Entry 8GBR (electron microscopy, 3.40 A resolution); this record covers chains A and B of the 5 polymer chains in the assembly.

== Chain A (and B) ==
Protein: Transthyretin
From: Homo sapiens
Notes: chain B of this document is another copy of the same molecule, construct and numbering; everything in this record applies to it too
UniProt: P02766 (TTHY_HUMAN); residues -19 to 127 here correspond to UniProt positions 1-147 (UniProt number = residue number + 20)
Sequence (147 residues; row label = number of the first residue in the row; numbers below 1 keep their minus sign (Met-19 is residue -19)):
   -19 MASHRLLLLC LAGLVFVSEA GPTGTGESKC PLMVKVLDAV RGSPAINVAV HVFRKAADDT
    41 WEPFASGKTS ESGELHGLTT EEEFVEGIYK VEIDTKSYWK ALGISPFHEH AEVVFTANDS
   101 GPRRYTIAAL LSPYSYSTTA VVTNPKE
Disordered / not traced: -19 to 10, 36-56, 125-127
Curated features (UniProtKB/Swiss-Prot):
  - binding site (L-thyroxine): Lys15, Glu54, Ser117
  - modified residue: Cys10 (Sulfocysteine), Glu42 (4-carboxyglutamate), Ser52 (Phosphoserine)
  - glycosylation: Asn98 (N-linked (GlcNAc...) asparagine)
From the paper describing this entry:
  - conformationally variable residues (side-chain flip): His31

== Chain A / chain B interface ==
Residue-residue contacts - 203 pairs, chain A then chain B:
  Pro11(A) - Leu12(B)  hydrogen bond (backbone-backbone)
  Leu12(A) - Leu12(B)
  Met13(A) - Leu12(B)  hydrogen bond (backbone-backbone)
  Met13(A) - Met13(B)
  Met13(A) - Val14(B)  hydrogen bond (backbone-backbone)
  Val14(A) - Val14(B)
  Lys15(A) - Val14(B)  hydrogen bond (backbone-backbone)
  Lys15(A) - Lys15(B)
  Lys15(A) - Val16(B)  hydrogen bond (backbone-backbone)
  Val16(A) - Val16(B)
  Leu17(A) - Val16(B)  hydrogen bond (backbone-backbone)
  Leu17(A) - Leu17(B)  hydrogen bond (backbone-backbone)
  Asp18(A) - Leu17(B)
  Asp18(A) - Asp18(B)  hydrogen bond (backbone-backbone)
  Ala19(A) - Asp18(B)  hydrogen bond (backbone-backbone)
  Ala19(A) - Ala19(B)
  Ala19(A) - Val20(B)  hydrogen bond (backbone-backbone)
  Val20(A) - Val20(B)
  Arg21(A) - Val20(B)  hydrogen bond (backbone-backbone)
  Arg21(A) - Arg21(B)
  Gly22(A) - Arg21(B)
  Gly22(A) - Gly22(B)
  Ser23(A) - Ser23(B)  hydrogen bond (backbone-side chain)
  Pro24(A) - Pro24(B)
  Ala25(A) - Pro24(B)  hydrogen bond (backbone-backbone)
  Ala25(A) - Ala25(B)
  Ala25(A) - Ile26(B)  hydrogen bond (backbone-backbone)
  Ile26(A) - Ile26(B)
  Asn27(A) - Ile26(B)  hydrogen bond (backbone-backbone)
  Asn27(A) - Asn27(B)  hydrogen bond
  Asn27(A) - Val28(B)  hydrogen bond (backbone-backbone)
  Asn27(A) - Tyr69(B)  hydrogen bond (backbone-side chain)
  Val28(A) - Val28(B)
  Ala29(A) - Val28(B)  hydrogen bond (backbone-backbone)
  Ala29(A) - Ala29(B)
  Ala29(A) - Val30(B)  hydrogen bond (backbone-backbone)
  Val30(A) - Val30(B)
  His31(A) - Val30(B)  hydrogen bond (backbone-backbone)
  His31(A) - His31(B)
  His31(A) - Val32(B)  hydrogen bond (backbone-backbone)
  Val32(A) - Val32(B)
  Phe33(A) - Val32(B)  hydrogen bond (backbone-backbone)
  Phe33(A) - Phe33(B)
  Phe33(A) - Arg34(B)  hydrogen bond (backbone-backbone)
  Arg34(A) - Arg34(B)
  Lys35(A) - Arg34(B)  hydrogen bond (backbone-backbone)
  Lys35(A) - Glu63(B)  salt bridge
  Gly57(A) - Gly57(B)
  Leu58(A) - Leu58(B)  hydrogen bond (backbone-backbone)
  Leu58(A) - Thr59(B)  hydrogen bond (backbone-backbone)
  Leu58(A) - Ala81(B)
  Thr59(A) - Thr59(B)
  Thr60(A) - Thr59(B)  hydrogen bond (backbone-backbone)
  Thr60(A) - Thr60(B)
  Thr60(A) - Glu61(B)  hydrogen bond (backbone-backbone)
  Glu61(A) - Glu61(B)
  Glu62(A) - Glu61(B)  hydrogen bond (backbone-backbone)
  Glu62(A) - Glu62(B)
  Glu62(A) - Glu63(B)  hydrogen bond (backbone-backbone)
  Glu63(A) - Glu63(B)  hydrogen bond (backbone-backbone)
  Glu63(A) - Phe64(B)
  Phe64(A) - Phe64(B)
  Val65(A) - Phe64(B)  hydrogen bond (backbone-backbone)
  Val65(A) - Val65(B)
  Val65(A) - Glu66(B)  hydrogen bond (backbone-backbone)
  Glu66(A) - Glu66(B)
  Gly67(A) - Glu66(B)  hydrogen bond (backbone-backbone)
  Gly67(A) - Gly67(B)  hydrogen bond (backbone-backbone)
  Ile68(A) - Gly67(B)  hydrogen bond (backbone-backbone)
  Ile68(A) - Ile68(B)
  Tyr69(A) - Ile68(B)  hydrogen bond (backbone-backbone)
  Tyr69(A) - Tyr69(B)
  Tyr69(A) - Lys70(B)  hydrogen bond (backbone-backbone)
  Lys70(A) - Lys70(B)
  Lys70(A) - Glu72(B)
  Val71(A) - Lys70(B)  hydrogen bond (backbone-backbone)
  Val71(A) - Val71(B)
  Val71(A) - Glu72(B)  hydrogen bond (backbone-backbone)
  Glu72(A) - Glu72(B)
  Ile73(A) - Glu72(B)  hydrogen bond (backbone-backbone)
  Ile73(A) - Ile73(B)
  Ile73(A) - Asp74(B)  hydrogen bond (backbone-backbone)
  Asp74(A) - Asp74(B)
  Asp74(A) - Thr75(B)
  Asp74(A) - Tyr105(B)  hydrogen bond
  Thr75(A) - Thr75(B)
  Lys76(A) - Asp74(B)  salt bridge
  Lys76(A) - Thr75(B)  hydrogen bond (backbone-backbone)
  Lys76(A) - Lys76(B)
  Lys76(A) - Ser77(B)  hydrogen bond (backbone-backbone)
  Lys76(A) - Arg103(B)
  Ser77(A) - Ser77(B)
  Tyr78(A) - Ser77(B)  hydrogen bond (backbone-backbone)
  Tyr78(A) - Tyr78(B)
  Trp79(A) - Tyr78(B)  hydrogen bond (backbone-backbone)
  Trp79(A) - Trp79(B)
  Trp79(A) - Lys80(B)  hydrogen bond (backbone-backbone)
  Lys80(A) - Lys80(B)
  Ala81(A) - Lys80(B)  hydrogen bond (backbone-backbone)
  Ala81(A) - Ala81(B)  hydrogen bond (backbone-backbone)
  Leu82(A) - Ala81(B)
  Leu82(A) - Leu82(B)  hydrogen bond (backbone-backbone)
  Gly83(A) - Leu82(B)  hydrogen bond (backbone-backbone)
  Gly83(A) - Gly83(B)
  Gly83(A) - Ile84(B)
  Ile84(A) - Ile84(B)  hydrogen bond (backbone-backbone)
  Ile84(A) - Ser85(B)  hydrogen bond (backbone-backbone)
  Ser85(A) - Ser85(B)
  Pro86(A) - Leu82(B)
  Pro86(A) - Ser85(B)
  Pro86(A) - Pro86(B)
  Pro86(A) - Phe87(B)  hydrogen bond (backbone-backbone)
  Phe87(A) - Phe87(B)  hydrogen bond (backbone-backbone)
  Phe87(A) - His88(B)
  His88(A) - Ser85(B)
  His88(A) - His88(B)  hydrogen bond (backbone-backbone)
  His88(A) - Glu89(B)  hydrogen bond (backbone-backbone)
  Glu89(A) - Glu89(B)
  His90(A) - Glu89(B)  hydrogen bond (backbone-backbone)
  His90(A) - His90(B)
  Ala91(A) - His90(B)
  Ala91(A) - Ala91(B)
  Ala91(A) - Glu92(B)  hydrogen bond (backbone-backbone)
  Glu92(A) - Glu92(B)
  Val93(A) - Phe87(B)  hydrophobic
  Val93(A) - Glu92(B)  hydrogen bond (backbone-backbone)
  Val93(A) - Val93(B)
  Val93(A) - Val94(B)  hydrogen bond (backbone-backbone)
  Val94(A) - Val94(B)
  Phe95(A) - Trp79(B)
  Phe95(A) - Val94(B)  hydrogen bond (backbone-backbone)
  Phe95(A) - Phe95(B)  hydrophobic
  Phe95(A) - Thr96(B)  hydrogen bond (backbone-backbone)
  Thr96(A) - Thr96(B)
  Ala97(A) - Tyr78(B)  hydrophobic
  Ala97(A) - Thr96(B)  hydrogen bond (backbone-backbone)
  Ala97(A) - Ala97(B)
  Ala97(A) - Asn98(B)  hydrogen bond (backbone-backbone)
  Asn98(A) - Asn98(B)
  Asp99(A) - Asn98(B)  hydrogen bond (backbone-backbone)
  Asp99(A) - Asp99(B)
  Asp99(A) - Ser100(B)  hydrogen bond (backbone-backbone)
  Asp99(A) - Arg103(B)
  Ser100(A) - Ser100(B)
  Ser100(A) - Gly101(B)
  Gly101(A) - Gly101(B)
  Gly101(A) - Pro102(B)
  Pro102(A) - Pro102(B)
  Arg103(A) - Pro102(B)  hydrogen bond (backbone-backbone)
  Arg103(A) - Arg103(B)
  Arg103(A) - Arg104(B)  hydrogen bond (backbone-backbone)
  Arg104(A) - Arg104(B)
  Tyr105(A) - Arg104(B)  hydrogen bond (backbone-backbone)
  Tyr105(A) - Tyr105(B)  hydrophobic
  Tyr105(A) - Thr106(B)  hydrogen bond (backbone-backbone)
  Thr106(A) - Thr106(B)
  Ile107(A) - Thr106(B)  hydrogen bond (backbone-backbone)
  Ile107(A) - Ile107(B)
  Ile107(A) - Ala108(B)  hydrogen bond (backbone-backbone)
  Ala108(A) - Ala108(B)
  Ala108(A) - Ala109(B)  hydrogen bond (backbone-backbone)
  Ala109(A) - Ala109(B)
  Ala109(A) - Tyr114(B)
  Leu110(A) - Val71(B)  hydrophobic
  Leu110(A) - Ala109(B)  hydrogen bond (backbone-backbone)
  Leu110(A) - Leu110(B)
  Leu110(A) - Leu111(B)  hydrogen bond (backbone-backbone)
  Leu111(A) - Asn27(B)  hydrogen bond (backbone-side chain)
  Leu111(A) - Val71(B)  hydrophobic
  Leu111(A) - Leu111(B)
  Ser112(A) - Ala109(B)
  Ser112(A) - Ser112(B)  hydrogen bond (side chain-backbone)
  Ser112(A) - Pro113(B)
  Ser112(A) - Tyr114(B)
  Pro113(A) - Ala25(B)
  Pro113(A) - Ile26(B)
  Pro113(A) - Asn27(B)
  Pro113(A) - Pro113(B)
  Pro113(A) - Tyr114(B)  hydrogen bond (backbone-backbone)
  Tyr114(A) - Tyr114(B)
  Ser115(A) - Ser23(B)  hydrogen bond (side chain-backbone)
  Ser115(A) - Tyr114(B)  hydrogen bond (backbone-backbone)
  Ser115(A) - Ser115(B)
  Ser115(A) - Tyr116(B)  hydrogen bond (backbone-backbone)
  Tyr116(A) - Ser23(B)
  Tyr116(A) - Tyr116(B)
  Ser117(A) - Tyr114(B)
  Ser117(A) - Ser117(B)
  Thr118(A) - Ser117(B)  hydrogen bond (backbone-backbone)
  Thr118(A) - Thr118(B)
  Thr118(A) - Thr119(B)  hydrogen bond (backbone-backbone)
  Thr119(A) - Tyr114(B)  hydrogen bond
  Thr119(A) - Thr119(B)
  Ala120(A) - Thr119(B)  hydrogen bond (backbone-backbone)
  Ala120(A) - Ala120(B)
  Ala120(A) - Val121(B)  hydrogen bond (backbone-backbone)
  Val121(A) - Val121(B)
  Val122(A) - Val121(B)  hydrogen bond (backbone-backbone)
  Val122(A) - Val122(B)
  Val122(A) - Thr123(B)  hydrogen bond (backbone-backbone)
  Thr123(A) - Thr123(B)
  Asn124(A) - Thr123(B)  hydrogen bond (backbone-backbone)
  Asn124(A) - Asn124(B)  hydrogen bond
Interface residues without a listed pair, chain B (93 interface residues in all): Pro11, Lys35

== Summary ==
Chain A and chain B each contribute 93 residues to their interface, with 93 hydrogen bonds and 2 salt bridges.
Polar pairs include Lys35(A)-Glu63(B), Lys76(A)-Asp74(B) and Ser23(A)-Ser23(B). UniProt lists 3
L-thyroxine-binding residues on chain A. From the paper: conformational variability at His31(A).
Both chains are Transthyretin (Homo sapiens). Entry 8GBR (Cardiac amyloid fibrils extracted from a wild-type
ATTR amyloidosis patient) was determined by electron microscopy together with 8G9R, 8E7D and 8E7H from the
same study.
